PDB entry 1JJO | X-ray diffraction, 3.06 A resolution | chains C and E of the 6 polymer chains in the assembly

[Chain C]
Protein: Neuroserpin
Source organism: Mus musculus
UniProtKB: O35684 (NEUS_MOUSE); the construct lacks a stretch of the UniProt sequence, so the offset changes along the chain: 107-179 = UniProt 101-173; 180-235 = UniProt 176-231; 236-246 = UniProt 238-248; 247-258 = UniProt 250-261; 1 more segments
Amino-acid sequence (261 residues; numbered 107 to 357 plus 10 insertion-coded residues; the number before each row is that of its first residue; a row labelled like 179A-179B holds insertion residues (179A, then the next letters in order)):
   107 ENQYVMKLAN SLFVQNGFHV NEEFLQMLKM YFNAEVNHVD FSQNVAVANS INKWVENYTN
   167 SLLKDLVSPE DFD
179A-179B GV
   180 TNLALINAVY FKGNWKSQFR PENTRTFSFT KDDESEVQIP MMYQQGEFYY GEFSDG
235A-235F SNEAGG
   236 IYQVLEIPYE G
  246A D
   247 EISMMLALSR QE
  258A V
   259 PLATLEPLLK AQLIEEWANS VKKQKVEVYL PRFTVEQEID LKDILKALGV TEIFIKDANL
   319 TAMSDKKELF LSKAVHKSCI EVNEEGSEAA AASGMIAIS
Disordered / not traced: 311-327
UniProt features mapped onto this chain:
  - glycosylation (N-linked (GlcNAc...) asparagine): Asn163, Asn317

[Chain E]
Protein: Neuroserpin
Source organism: Mus musculus
UniProtKB: O35684 (NEUS_MOUSE); residues 361-391 here correspond to UniProt positions 367-397 (UniProt number = residue number + 6)
Amino-acid sequence (33 residues; each row starts with the number of its first residue):
   361 YPQVIVDHPF LYLIRNRKSG IILFMGRVMN PHH

[Interface between chain C and chain E]
Contacting residue pairs - 88 pairs, chain C then chain E:
  Phe190(C) - Phe384(E)  hydrophobic
  Ser207(C) - Asp367(E)
  Phe208(C) - Asp367(E)
  Phe208(C) - His368(E)
  Phe208(C) - Pro369(E)
  Phe208(C) - Val388(E)
  Phe208(C) - Met389(E)
  Phe208(C) - Pro391(E)  hydrophobic
  Thr209(C) - Asp367(E)  hydrogen bond (backbone-backbone)
  Thr209(C) - His368(E)
  Thr209(C) - Pro369(E)
  Lys210(C) - Pro369(E)
  Lys210(C) - Met389(E)
  Asp211(C) - Pro369(E)
  Val216(C) - Asn390(E)
  Val216(C) - His392(E)
  Ile218(C) - Pro391(E)
  Ile218(C) - His392(E)
  Met220(C) - Val366(E)
  Met220(C) - Asp367(E)
  Gln224(C) - Tyr361(E)  hydrogen bond
  Tyr229(C) - Pro362(E)  hydrophobic
  Gln238(C) - Gln363(E)
  Gln238(C) - Val364(E)
  Tyr244(C) - Ile374(E)
  Glu247(C) - Asn376(E)  hydrogen bond (backbone-side chain)
  Glu247(C) - Arg377(E)  hydrogen bond (backbone-backbone)
  Ile248(C) - Ile374(E)  hydrophobic
  Ile248(C) - Arg375(E)
  Ile248(C) - Asn376(E)
  Ile248(C) - Leu383(E)  hydrophobic
  Ser249(C) - Leu373(E)
  Ser249(C) - Ile374(E)
  Ser249(C) - Arg375(E)  hydrogen bond (backbone-backbone)
  Met250(C) - Leu373(E)
  Met250(C) - Ile374(E)  hydrophobic
  Met251(C) - Leu371(E)
  Met251(C) - Tyr372(E)
  Met251(C) - Leu373(E)  hydrogen bond (backbone-backbone)
  Leu252(C) - Phe370(E)  hydrophobic
  Leu252(C) - Leu371(E)
  Ala253(C) - Phe370(E)
  Ala253(C) - Leu371(E)  hydrogen bond (backbone-backbone)
  Leu254(C) - Val364(E)  hydrophobic
  Leu254(C) - Ile365(E)
  Leu254(C) - Val366(E)  hydrophobic
  Leu254(C) - His368(E)
  Leu254(C) - Pro369(E)
  Leu254(C) - Phe370(E)  hydrophobic
  Ser255(C) - His368(E)  hydrogen bond (backbone-side chain)
  Arg256(C) - His368(E)
  Gln257(C) - His368(E)
  Leu260(C) - Pro369(E)  hydrophobic
  Leu260(C) - Phe370(E)
  Leu260(C) - Leu371(E)
  Leu260(C) - Arg387(E)
  Leu260(C) - Met389(E)  hydrophobic
  Glu264(C) - Arg387(E)  salt bridge
  Leu267(C) - Leu371(E)  hydrophobic
  Ile272(C) - Leu373(E)  hydrophobic
  Ala276(C) - Arg375(E)
  Gln282(C) - Pro362(E)
  Lys283(C) - Tyr361(E)
  Val284(C) - Pro362(E)
  Val284(C) - Val364(E)  hydrophobic
  Glu285(C) - Tyr361(E)
  Glu285(C) - Pro362(E)  hydrogen bond (backbone-backbone)
  Glu285(C) - Gln363(E)  hydrogen bond
  Glu285(C) - Val364(E)  hydrogen bond (backbone-backbone)
  Val286(C) - Val364(E)
  Tyr287(C) - Gln363(E)
  Tyr287(C) - Val364(E)  hydrogen bond (backbone-backbone)
  Tyr287(C) - Ile365(E)  hydrophobic
  Tyr287(C) - Val366(E)  hydrogen bond (backbone-backbone)
  Leu288(C) - Val366(E)  hydrophobic
  Pro289(C) - Val366(E)
  Phe291(C) - Phe370(E)  hydrophobic
  Phe291(C) - Val388(E)  hydrophobic
  Phe291(C) - Pro391(E)
  Thr292(C) - His393(E)  hydrogen bond (backbone-side chain)
  Val293(C) - Tyr372(E)
  Glu294(C) - His393(E)
  Ser336(C) - Phe384(E)
  Ile338(C) - Tyr372(E)
  Ile338(C) - Ile374(E)  hydrophobic
  Ala347(C) - Phe384(E)  hydrophobic
  Ala348(C) - Phe384(E)
  Ala349(C) - Phe384(E)  hydrophobic
Interface residues without a listed pair, chain C (54 interface residues in all): Tyr110, Val188, Phe206, Leu240, Val258A, Glu273, Arg290, Ser345
Interface residues without a listed pair, chain E (27 interface residues in all): Met385

[Overview]
54 residues of chain C face 27 of chain E across their interface; the contacts include 14 hydrogen bonds and 1
salt bridge. Among the polar pairs are Glu264(C)-Arg387(E), Gln224(C)-Tyr361(E) and Glu247(C)-Asn376(E).
Chain C is Neuroserpin and chain E is Neuroserpin, both from Mus musculus; the structure, Crystal Structure of
Mouse Neuroserpin (Cleaved form), was determined by X-ray diffraction.
